Entry 4Z5D (X-ray diffraction, 2.15 A resolution); this record covers chains A and D of the 4 polymer chains in the assembly.

== Chain A ==
Name: Antitoxin HipB
Source organism: Escherichia coli
UniProtKB: P23873 (HIPB_ECOLI); numbering as in UniProt (aligned over 4-74)
Amino-acid sequence (71 residues; numbered 4 to 74; the number before each row is that of its first residue):
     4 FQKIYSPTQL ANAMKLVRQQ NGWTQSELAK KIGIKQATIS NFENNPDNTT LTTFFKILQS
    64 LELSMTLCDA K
Swiss-Prot annotation at these positions:
  - DNA-binding region: Arg21 to Asn47 (H-T-H motif)

== Chain D ==
Molecule: 20-nt DNA strand
Sequence (20 nucleotides; numbered 22 to 41; the number before each row is that of its first residue):
    22 TTTATCCGCG ATCGCGGATA

== Interface between chain A and chain D ==
Residue-residue contacts (11):
  Arg21(A) - DT24(D)  salt bridge to the phosphate
  Thr27(A) - DT23(D)  phosphate contact
  Thr27(A) - DT24(D)  phosphate contact
  Gln28(A) - DT24(D)  hydrogen bond to the phosphate
  Gln28(A) - DA25(D)  hydrogen bond to the phosphate
  Ser29(A) - DT24(D)  base contact
  Gln39(A) - DT24(D)  base contact
  Gln39(A) - DA25(D)  hydrogen bond to the base
  Ala40(A) - DT26(D)  base contact
  Ser43(A) - DA25(D)  hydrogen bond to the phosphate
  Asn47(A) - DA25(D)  hydrogen bond to the phosphate
Interface residues without a listed pair, chain A (9 interface residues in all): Lys38
Interface residues without a listed pair, chain D (5 interface residues in all): DC27

== Summary ==
9 residues of chain A face 5 of chain D across their interface; the contacts include 5 hydrogen bonds and 1
salt bridge. Among the polar pairs are Gln39(A)-DA25(D), Gln28(A)-DT24(D) and Gln28(A)-DA25(D). Curated
annotation (UniProt) lists 2 mutagenesis sites on chain A.
Chain A is Antitoxin HipB (Escherichia coli) and chain D is a 20-nt DNA strand; the structure, HipB-O4 21mer
complex, was determined by X-ray diffraction.
